1VSI - chain A; structure by X-ray diffraction, 2.20 A resolution.

== Chain A ==
Molecule: Integrase
Source organism: Rous sarcoma virus (strain Schmidt-Ruppin)
Notes: fragment: catalytic core domain, residues 1 - 4, 52 - 209
UniProtKB: P03354 (POL_RSVP); residues 54-199 here correspond to UniProt positions 626-771 (UniProt number = residue number + 572)
Chain sequence (152 residues; each row starts with the number of its first residue):
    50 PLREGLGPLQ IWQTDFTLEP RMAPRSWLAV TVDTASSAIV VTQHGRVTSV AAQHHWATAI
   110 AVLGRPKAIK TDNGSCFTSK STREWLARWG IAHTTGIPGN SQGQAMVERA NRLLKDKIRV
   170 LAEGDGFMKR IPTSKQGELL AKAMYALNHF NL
Disordered / not traced: 50-53, 200-201
Differences from the reference sequence: variant Ala101 (Val673 in P03354), Lys166 (Arg738 in P03354); modified residue (125)
Modified positions: Cys125 (hydroxyethylcysteine; OCY)
Metal / ion sites: Ca2+: Asp64, Asp121

== Overview ==
The Ca2+ site is built by Asp64 and Asp121.
Chain A is Integrase (Rous sarcoma virus (strain Schmidt-Ruppin)); the structure, Asv integrase core domain
with ca(ii) cofactor, was determined by X-ray diffraction (same publication as 1VSH and 1VSJ).
